3EN9 - chain A; structure by X-ray diffraction, 2.67 A resolution.

== Chain A ==
Molecule: O-sialoglycoprotein endopeptidase/protein kinase
Organism: Methanocaldococcus jannaschii
Notes: EC 3.4.24.57
UniProtKB: Q58530 (GCP_METJA); residue numbers follow UniProt; this construct covers 1-535
Chain sequence (540 residues; each row starts with the number of its first residue; numbers below 1 keep their minus sign (Gly-4 is residue -4)):
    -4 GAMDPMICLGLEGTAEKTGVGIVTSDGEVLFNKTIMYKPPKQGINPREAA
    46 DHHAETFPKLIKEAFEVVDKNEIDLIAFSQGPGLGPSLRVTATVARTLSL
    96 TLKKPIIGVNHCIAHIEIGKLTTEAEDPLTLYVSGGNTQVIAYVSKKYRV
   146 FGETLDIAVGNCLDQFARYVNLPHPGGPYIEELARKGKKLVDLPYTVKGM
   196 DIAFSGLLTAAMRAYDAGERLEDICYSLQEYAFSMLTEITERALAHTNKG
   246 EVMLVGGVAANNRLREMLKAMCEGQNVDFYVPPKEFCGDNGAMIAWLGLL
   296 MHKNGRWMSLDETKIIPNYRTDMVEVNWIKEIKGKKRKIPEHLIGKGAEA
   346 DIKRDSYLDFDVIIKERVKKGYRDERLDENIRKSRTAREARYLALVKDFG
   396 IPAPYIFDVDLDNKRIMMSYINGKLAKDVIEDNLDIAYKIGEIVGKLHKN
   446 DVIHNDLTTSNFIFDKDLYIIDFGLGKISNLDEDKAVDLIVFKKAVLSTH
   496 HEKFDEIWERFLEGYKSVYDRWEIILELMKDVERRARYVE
Not modelled in the structure: -4 to -3, 325-342, 535
Construct notes: expression tag (-4 to 0)
Metal / ion sites: Mg2+: His106, His110, Tyr127, Asp284
Small-molecule neighbours: hexatantalum dodecabromide (TBR): Glu518, Ile519, Glu522
UniProt features mapped onto this chain:
  - active site: Asp451 (Proton acceptor)
  - binding site (Fe cation): His106, His110, Tyr127, Asp284
  - binding site (L-threonylcarbamoyladenylate): Tyr127 to Gly131, Asp159, Gly172, Glu176, Asn256
  - binding site (ATP): Ile339 to Ile347, Lys360
What the authors report for this chain:
  - mutagenesis - T88R, R91E, E233R, E236K, T308A, K360A, K365E/R380E, D451A, D451R, N456A, N456A/D467A, D467A, V486Y, K489E: decreased growth
  - catalytic residues: Asp451 (proposed by the authors, not directly observed)
  - contacts within the chain: Glu148-Lys489, Leu150-Val486 (hydrophobic contact), Lys193-Val482 (hydrophobic contact)
  - mutagenesis - T316A: unchanged growth
  - mutagenesis - T88R, T88R/T92R, T88R/R91E: decreased binding to Pcc1
  - mutagenesis - T88R: unchanged binding to Bud32
  - mutagenesis - K365E, R380E, V486Y, K489E: decreased binding to Kae1
  - mutagenesis - E233R, E236K: decreased binding to Bud32
  - post-translational modification sites: Thr308 (proposed by the authors, not directly observed)

== Overview ==
Bound to chain A: hexatantalum dodecabromide. His106, His110, Tyr127 and Asp284 coordinate Mg2+. Curated
annotation (UniProt) lists active-site residue Asp451, 4 Fe cation-binding residues, 9
L-threonylcarbamoyladenylate-binding residues and 10 ATP-binding residues. The paper reports the catalytic
residue Asp451; T88R, R91E and E233R, among others, reduce growth; 19 substitutions were tested in all.
Chain A is O-sialoglycoprotein endopeptidase/protein kinase (Methanocaldococcus jannaschii); the structure,
Structure of the Methanococcus jannaschii KAE1-BUD32 fusion protein, was determined by X-ray diffraction,
deposited together with 3ENC, 3ENH and 3ENO.
